PDB entry 8EE7 | electron microscopy, 2.72 A resolution | chains B and C of the 3 polymer chains in the assembly

# Chain B
Name: PtuA
From: Escherichia coli
Amino-acid sequence (465 residues; numbered 1 to 465; the number before each row is that of its first residue):
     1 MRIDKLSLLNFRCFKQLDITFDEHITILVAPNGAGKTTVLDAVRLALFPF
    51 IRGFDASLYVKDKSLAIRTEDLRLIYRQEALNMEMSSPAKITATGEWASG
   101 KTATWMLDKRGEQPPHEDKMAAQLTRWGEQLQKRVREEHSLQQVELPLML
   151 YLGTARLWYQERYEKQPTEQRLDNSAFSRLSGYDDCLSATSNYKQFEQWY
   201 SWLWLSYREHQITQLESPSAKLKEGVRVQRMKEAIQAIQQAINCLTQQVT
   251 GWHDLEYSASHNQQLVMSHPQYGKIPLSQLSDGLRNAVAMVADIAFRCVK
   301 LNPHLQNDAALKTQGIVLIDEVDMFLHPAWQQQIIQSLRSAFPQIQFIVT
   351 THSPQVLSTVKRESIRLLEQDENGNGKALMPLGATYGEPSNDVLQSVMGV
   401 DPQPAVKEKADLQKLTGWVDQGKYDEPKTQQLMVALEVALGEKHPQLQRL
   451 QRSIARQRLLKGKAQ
Not modelled in the structure: 160-169, 219-223, 461-465
Small-molecule neighbours: ATP (adenosine-5'-triphosphate): R12, C13, P31, N32, G33, A34, G35, K36, T37, T38, E70, D71, L72, R73, L74, D320, E321
What the authors report for this chain:
  - mutagenesis - L81R: decreased stability in response to PtuA hexamer
  - mutagenesis - L81R: abolished binding to PtuB (chain C)

# Chain C
Name: PtuB
From: Escherichia coli
Reference sequence: A0A6G1XJN6 (A0A6G1XJN6_ECOLX); residue numbers follow UniProt; this construct covers 1-243
Amino-acid sequence (243 residues; row label = number of the first residue in the row):
     1 MRHVIKTQLGTVALLTAHENPPQDADQSTRRWRNFRRDKAAVMVQLINEQ
    51 YHLCCYSEIRSDLRGLGYHIEHVENKSQHPERTFDYQNLAASALDSGENG
   101 GLSSLKGKNAFGGHAQGKQDVVDMAKFIHCHIRDCSRYFAYLSDGRIVPA
   151 DELNAQETENAQYTIDLLNLNSGFLQTERRNHWEELEQLFDEHIEKDWDL
   201 QQLLQLDLVSTPDHKLHEFFSITRQFFQQEAEQVLQSHAPALI
Not modelled in the structure: 98-102, 240-243
Construct notes: conflict T11 (Ser in A0A6G1XJN6)
What the authors report for this chain:
  - catalytic residues: N88, H114 (proposed by the authors, not directly observed)
  - mutagenesis - H72A, N88A: abolished catalytic activity
  - mutagenesis - H72A: decreased growth

# Chain B / chain C interface
Residue-residue contacts - 10 pairs, chain B then chain C:
  K443(B) - L63(C)
  Q448(B) - L63(C)
  R449(B) - E185(C)
  R452(B) - E185(C)  salt bridge
  R452(B) - H217(C)
  R456(B) - L189(C)
  R456(B) - L203(C)
  R456(B) - L206(C)
  L460(B) - Q202(C)
  L460(B) - L203(C)  hydrophobic
Other interface residues (no listed pair), chain B (8 interface residues in all): A455, L459
Other interface residues (no listed pair), chain C (10 interface residues in all): R64, W198, D207

# In short
The interface between chain B and chain C involves 8 residues on one side and 10 on the other, with 1 salt
bridge. The salt-bridged pair is R452(B)-E185(C). Bound to chain B: ATP. The paper reports catalytic residues
N88(C) and H114(C); H72A and N88A of chain C abolish catalytic activity.
Here chain B is PtuA and chain C is PtuB, both from Escherichia coli. Entry 8EE7 (Structure of focused
PtuA(dimer) and PtuB(monomer) complex) was determined by electron microscopy (same publication as 8SUX, 8EE4
and 8EEA).
